PDB entry 5WC9 | X-ray diffraction, 3.15 A resolution | chains A and D of the 4 polymer chains in the assembly

Chain A:
Molecule: Pituitary-specific positive transcription factor 1
Organism: Homo sapiens
UniProtKB: P28069 (PIT1_HUMAN); residues 1-150 here correspond to UniProt positions 124-273 (UniProt number = residue number + 123)
Amino-acid sequence (152 residues; row label = number of the first residue in the row; numbers below 1 keep their minus sign (Gly-1 is residue -1)):
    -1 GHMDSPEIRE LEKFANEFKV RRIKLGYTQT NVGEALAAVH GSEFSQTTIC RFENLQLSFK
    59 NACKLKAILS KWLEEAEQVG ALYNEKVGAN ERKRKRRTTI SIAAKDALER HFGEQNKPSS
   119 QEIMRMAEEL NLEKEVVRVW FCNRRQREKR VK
Unresolved in the structure: -1 to 1, 80-92
Sequence notes: expression tag (-1 to 0)
Swiss-Prot annotation at these positions:
  - DNA-binding region: Lys91 to Lys150 (Homeobox)
Reported in the primary citation:
  - binding site for the 21-nt DNA strand: Gln44, Thr45, Arg49, Arg95, Asn141

Chain D:
Molecule: 21-nt DNA strand
Sequence (21 nucleotides; row label = number of the first residue in the row):
   170 CCGAATGAAT GAATGAATGG T

Chain A / chain D interface:
Contacting residue pairs - 24 pairs, chain A then chain D:
  Glu41(A) - DG184(D)  phosphate contact
  Phe42(A) - DT183(D)  phosphate contact
  Phe42(A) - DG184(D)  phosphate contact
  Ser43(A) - DG184(D)  hydrogen bond to the phosphate
  Thr45(A) - DA185(D)  base contact
  Thr45(A) - DA186(D)  base contact
  Thr46(A) - DT183(D)  sugar contact
  Thr46(A) - DG184(D)  hydrogen bond to the phosphate
  Arg49(A) - DT183(D)  base contact
  Arg49(A) - DG184(D)  hydrogen bond to the base
  Ser56(A) - DA182(D)  hydrogen bond to the phosphate
  Asn59(A) - DA182(D)  sugar contact
  Asn59(A) - DT183(D)  hydrogen bond to the phosphate
  Leu63(A) - DT183(D)  phosphate contact
  Lys93(A) - DA186(D)  sugar contact
  Arg94(A) - DA186(D)  phosphate contact
  Arg94(A) - DT187(D)  phosphate contact
  Arg95(A) - DA185(D)  base contact
  Arg95(A) - DA186(D)  hydrogen bond to the base
  Arg95(A) - DT187(D)  hydrogen bond to the sugar
  Arg143(A) - DG180(D)  salt bridge to the phosphate
  Gln144(A) - DA181(D)  hydrogen bond to the base
  Gln144(A) - DA182(D)  hydrogen bond to the base
  Lys147(A) - DA181(D)  phosphate contact
Other interface residues (no listed pair), chain A (18 interface residues in all): Gln44, Lys58, Asn141

Overview:
18 residues of chain A and 8 residues of chain D are in contact, with 9 hydrogen bonds and 1 salt bridge.
Polar pairs include Arg49(A)-DG184(D), Arg95(A)-DA186(D) and Gln144(A)-DA181(D). Curated annotation (UniProt)
lists a DNA-binding region on chain A. The paper reports a binding site for the 21-nt DNA strand at Gln44(A),
Thr45(A) and Arg49(A) among others.
Chain A is Pituitary-specific positive transcription factor 1 (Homo sapiens) and chain D is a 21-nt DNA
strand; the structure, Human Pit-1 and 4xCATT DNA complex, was determined by X-ray diffraction.
